PDB entry 3S28 | X-ray diffraction, 2.80 A resolution | chains A and D of the 4 polymer chains in the assembly

Chain A (and D):
Name: Sucrose synthase 1
From: Arabidopsis thaliana
Notes: EC 2.4.1.13; chain D of this document is another copy of the same molecule, construct and numbering; everything in this record applies to it too
Reference sequence: P49040 (SUS1_ARATH); residues 1-808 here = UniProt positions 1-808
Sequence (816 residues; row label = number of the first residue in the row):
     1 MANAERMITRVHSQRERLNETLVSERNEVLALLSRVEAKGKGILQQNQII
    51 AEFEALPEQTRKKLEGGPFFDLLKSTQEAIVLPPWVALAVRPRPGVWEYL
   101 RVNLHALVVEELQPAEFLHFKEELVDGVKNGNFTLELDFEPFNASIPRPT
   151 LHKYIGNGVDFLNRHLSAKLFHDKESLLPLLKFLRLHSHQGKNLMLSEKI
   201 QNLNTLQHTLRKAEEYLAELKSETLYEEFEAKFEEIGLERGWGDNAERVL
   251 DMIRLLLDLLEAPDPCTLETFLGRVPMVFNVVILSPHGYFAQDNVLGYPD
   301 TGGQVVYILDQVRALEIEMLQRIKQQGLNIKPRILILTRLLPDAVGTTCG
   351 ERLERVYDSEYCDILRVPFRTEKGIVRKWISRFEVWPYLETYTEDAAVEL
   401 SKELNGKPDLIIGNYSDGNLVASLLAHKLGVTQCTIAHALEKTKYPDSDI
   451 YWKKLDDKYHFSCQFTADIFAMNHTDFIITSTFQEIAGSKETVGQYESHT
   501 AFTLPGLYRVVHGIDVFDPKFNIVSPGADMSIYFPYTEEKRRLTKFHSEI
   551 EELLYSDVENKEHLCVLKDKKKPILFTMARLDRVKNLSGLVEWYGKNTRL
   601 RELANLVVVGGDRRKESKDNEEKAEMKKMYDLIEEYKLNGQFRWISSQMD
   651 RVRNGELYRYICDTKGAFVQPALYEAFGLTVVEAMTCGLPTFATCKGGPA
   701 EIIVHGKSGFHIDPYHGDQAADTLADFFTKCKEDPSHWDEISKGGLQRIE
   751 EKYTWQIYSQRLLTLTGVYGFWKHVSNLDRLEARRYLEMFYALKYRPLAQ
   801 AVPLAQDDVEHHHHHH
Unresolved in the structure: 1-26, 808-816
Differences from the reference sequence: expression tag (809-816)
Ion coordination: K+: Leu184, Arg185, His187, Asn193, Leu194, Leu196
Small-molecule neighbours:
  - oligosaccharide (1,5-anhydro-D-arabino-hex-1-enitol, 1,5-anhydro-D-fructose units): Gly303, Gln304, Tyr307, His438, Ala439, Glu675, Ala676, Phe677, Gly678, Leu679
  - malonic acid (MLA): Phe710, Thr723, Asp726, Phe727, Lys730, His737
  - UDP (uridine-5'-diphosphate): Leu296, Gly297, Gly302, Gly303, Gln304, Val306, Tyr533, Met578, Ala579, Arg580, Lys585, Val609, Ser647, Gln648, Asn654, Tyr658, Glu675, Gly678, Leu679, Thr680, Glu683

How chain A and chain D interact:
Pairs across the interface - 43 pairs, chain A then chain D:
  Asn132(A) - Glu394(D)  hydrogen bond
  Asn132(A) - Lys428(D)
  Phe133(A) - Glu390(D)
  Phe133(A) - Glu394(D)
  Phe133(A) - Leu424(D)
  Phe133(A) - Lys428(D)
  Phe133(A) - Tyr791(D)  hydrophobic
  Phe133(A) - Ala792(D)
  Thr134(A) - Arg796(D)
  Leu135(A) - Met789(D)  hydrophobic
  Leu135(A) - Ala792(D)
  Leu135(A) - Leu793(D)  hydrophobic
  Glu136(A) - Arg785(D)  salt bridge
  Asp138(A) - Arg785(D)  salt bridge
  Pro141(A) - Glu782(D)
  Phe142(A) - Phe142(D)  hydrophobic
  Phe142(A) - Glu782(D)
  Glu390(A) - Phe133(D)
  Glu394(A) - Asn132(D)  hydrogen bond
  Glu394(A) - Phe133(D)
  Leu424(A) - Phe133(D)  hydrophobic
  Lys428(A) - Asn132(D)
  Asp779(A) - Glu782(D)
  Glu782(A) - Pro141(D)
  Glu782(A) - Phe142(D)
  Glu782(A) - Glu782(D)
  Arg785(A) - Glu136(D)  salt bridge
  Arg785(A) - Asp138(D)  salt bridge
  Arg785(A) - Tyr786(D)
  Tyr786(A) - Arg785(D)
  Tyr786(A) - Tyr786(D)
  Tyr786(A) - Met789(D)
  Met789(A) - Leu135(D)  hydrophobic
  Met789(A) - Tyr786(D)
  Met789(A) - Met789(D)  hydrophobic
  Met789(A) - Phe790(D)
  Phe790(A) - Met789(D)
  Tyr791(A) - Phe133(D)  hydrophobic
  Ala792(A) - Phe133(D)
  Leu793(A) - Leu135(D)  hydrophobic
  Leu793(A) - Leu793(D)  hydrophobic
  Leu793(A) - Lys794(D)
  Lys794(A) - Leu793(D)
Other interface residues (no listed pair), chain A (24 interface residues in all): Leu781, Glu788
Other interface residues (no listed pair), chain D (25 interface residues in all): Thr393, Asp779, Leu781, Glu788

Summary:
24 residues of chain A and 25 residues of chain D are in contact, with 2 hydrogen bonds and 4 salt bridges.
Polar contacts include Glu136(A)-Arg785(D), Asp138(A)-Arg785(D) and Asn132(A)-Glu394(D). Ligands of chain A:
UDP, oligosaccharide and malonic acid.
Chain A and chain D are both Sucrose synthase 1 (Arabidopsis thaliana); the structure, The crystal structure
of sucrose synthase-1 in complex with a breakdown product of the UDP-glucose, was determined by X-ray
diffraction together with 3S27 and 3S29 from the same study.
